Entry 4GKV (X-ray diffraction, 2.01 A resolution); this record covers chains A and C of the 5 polymer chains in the assembly.

== Chain A (and C) ==
Name: Alcohol dehydrogenase, propanol-preferring
Organism: Escherichia coli
Notes: EC 1.1.1.1; chain C of this document is another copy of the same molecule, construct and numbering; everything in this record applies to it too
Reference sequence: P39451 (ADHP_ECOLI); numbering as in UniProt (aligned over 1-336)
Amino-acid sequence (336 residues; numbered 1 to 336; the number before each row is that of its first residue):
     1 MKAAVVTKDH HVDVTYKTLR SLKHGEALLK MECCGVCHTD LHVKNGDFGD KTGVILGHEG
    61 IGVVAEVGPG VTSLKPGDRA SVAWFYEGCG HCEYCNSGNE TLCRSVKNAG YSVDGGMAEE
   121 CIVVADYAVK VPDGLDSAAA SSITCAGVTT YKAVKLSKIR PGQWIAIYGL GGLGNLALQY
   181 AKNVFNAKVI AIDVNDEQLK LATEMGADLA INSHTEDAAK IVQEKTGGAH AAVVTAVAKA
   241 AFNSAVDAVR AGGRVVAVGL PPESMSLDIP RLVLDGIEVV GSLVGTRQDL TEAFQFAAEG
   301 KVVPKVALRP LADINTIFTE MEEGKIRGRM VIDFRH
Swiss-Prot annotation at these positions:
  - binding site (Zn(2+)): Cys37, His58, Cys89, Cys92, Cys95, Cys103, Cys145
Ion coordination: Zn2+ site 1: Cys37, His58, Cys145; Zn2+ site 2: Cys89, Cys92, Cys95, Cys103
Residues lining bound ligands: NAD (nicotinamide-adenine-dinucleotide): Cys37, His38, Thr39, His42, Cys145, Thr149, Tyr168, Gly169, Leu170, Gly171, Gly172, Leu173, Gly174, Ile192, Asp193, Val194, Asn195, Gln198, Ser213, Thr235, Ala236, Val237, Ala238, Ala241, Val258, Gly259, Leu260, Pro261, Ser282, Leu283, Val284, Met321, Arg329
What the authors report for this chain:
  - catalytic residues: Thr39, His42, Asp47 (proposed by the authors, not directly observed)

== How chain A and chain C interact ==
Pairs across the interface (21):
  His24(A) - His24(C)  hydrogen bond
  Gly90(A) - Arg287(C)  hydrogen bond (backbone-side chain)
  His91(A) - Asp126(C)  hydrogen bond (side chain-backbone)
  His91(A) - Arg287(C)
  Cys92(A) - Gln288(C)
  Glu93(A) - Gln288(C)
  Asn96(A) - Gly98(C)
  Asn96(A) - Glu100(C)
  Asn96(A) - Thr286(C)
  Asn96(A) - Arg287(C)
  Ser97(A) - Gly98(C)
  Gly98(A) - Asn96(C)
  Gly98(A) - Ser97(C)
  Gly98(A) - Gly98(C)
  Glu100(A) - Asn96(C)
  Asp126(A) - His91(C)  hydrogen bond (backbone-side chain)
  Arg287(A) - Gly90(C)  hydrogen bond (side chain-backbone)
  Arg287(A) - His91(C)
  Arg287(A) - Asn96(C)
  Gln288(A) - Cys92(C)
  Gln288(A) - Glu93(C)
Other interface residues (no listed pair), chain A (15 interface residues in all): Cys95, Val129, Thr286
Other interface residues (no listed pair), chain C (15 interface residues in all): Cys95, Val129

== Overview ==
The chain A/chain C interface involves 15 residues from each chain, with 5 hydrogen bonds. Polar contacts
include His24(A)-His24(C), Gly90(A)-Arg287(C) and His91(A)-Asp126(C). Bound to chain A: NAD. The Zn2+ site 1
is built by Cys37(A), His58(A) and Cys145(A). Curated annotation (UniProt) lists 7 Zn2+-binding residues on
chain A. From the paper: catalytic residues Thr39(A), His42(A) and Asp47(A).
Chain A and chain C are both Alcohol dehydrogenase, propanol-preferring (Escherichia coli); the structure,
Structure of Escherichia coli AdhP (ethanol-inducible dehydrogenase) with bound NAD, was determined by X-ray
diffraction.
